PDB entry 7SZU | X-ray diffraction, 2.24 A resolution | chains R and H of the 3 polymer chains in the assembly

[Chain R]
Molecule: RNA aptamer
Sequence (67 nucleotides; numbered 1 to 67; the number before each row is that of its first residue):
     1 XGUACCUACC AAUCGUAGCG UGUCGACCAG CUGCGAAACA CGCAGCUGGC ACUGGCGCUG
    61 UAGGUAC
Modified residues: GTP (guanosine-5'-triphosphate) at position 1
Metal / ion sites: Mg2+ site 1 near A11 (its only coordinating residue here); Na+ near C24 (its only coordinating residue here); Mg2+ site 2: C52, U53
Residues lining bound ligands: J8F (4-[(Z)-1-cyano-2-[4-[2-hydroxyethyl(methyl)amino]phenyl]ethenyl]benzenecarbonitrile): C14, U21, G22, U23, U53, G54, G55
Reported in the primary citation:
  - binding site for J8F: C14, U21, G22, U23, U53, G54, G55
  - Mg2+ coordination: A11, C52, U53, G54
  - Mg2+ coordination through a water molecule: A12
  - Na+ coordination: C24, G25
  - conformationally variable residues: C24
  - contacts within the chain: C14/G54, C14/U21, U21/G55, G22/U23, U23/U53, G25/C52 (hydrogen bond), A26/C50, A51/C52 (hydrogen bond)

[Chain H]
Name: BL3-6 Fab heavy chain
Organism: Mus musculus
Notes: antibody fragment or engineered binder
Sequence (224 residues; row label = number of the first residue in the row):
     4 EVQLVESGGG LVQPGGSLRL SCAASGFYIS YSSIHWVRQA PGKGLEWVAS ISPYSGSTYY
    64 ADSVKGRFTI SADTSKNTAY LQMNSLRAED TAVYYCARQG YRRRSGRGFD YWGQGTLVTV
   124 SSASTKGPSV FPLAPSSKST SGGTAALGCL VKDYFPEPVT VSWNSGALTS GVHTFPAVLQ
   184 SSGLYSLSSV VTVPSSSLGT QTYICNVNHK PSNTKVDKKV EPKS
Disulfide bonds: Cys-25/Cys-99, Cys-152/Cys-208

[Interface between chain R and chain H]
Pairs across the interface (20; chain R residue first):
  C34(R) / Arg-105(H)  salt bridge to the phosphate
  C34(R) / Arg-106(H)  salt bridge to the phosphate
  G35(R) / Arg-105(H)  salt bridge to the phosphate
  G35(R) / Arg-106(H)  phosphate contact
  A36(R) / Tyr-34(H)  stacking on the base
  A36(R) / Tyr-57(H)  hydrogen bond to the sugar
  A36(R) / Tyr-104(H)  base contact
  A37(R) / Tyr-57(H)  stacking on the base
  A37(R) / Tyr-104(H)  phosphate contact
  A37(R) / Arg-105(H)  hydrogen bond to the phosphate
  A38(R) / His-38(H)  base contact
  A38(R) / Pro-56(H)  phosphate contact
  A38(R) / Gln-102(H)  hydrogen bond to the base
  A38(R) / Arg-110(H)  hydrogen bond to the sugar
  C39(R) / Pro-56(H)  base contact
  C39(R) / Ser-58(H)  hydrogen bond to the base
  C39(R) / Ser-60(H)  hydrogen bond to the base
  C39(R) / Tyr-62(H)  hydrogen bond to the sugar
  A40(R) / Tyr-57(H)  base contact
  A40(R) / Ser-58(H)  base contact
Interface residues without a listed pair, chain H (15 interface residues in all): Ser-36, Ser-55, Gly-103

[Overview]
7 residues of chain R and 15 residues of chain H are in contact; the contacts include 7 hydrogen bonds, 3 salt
bridges and 2 aromatic stacking contacts. Polar contacts include A38(R)/Gln-102(H), C39(R)/Ser-58(H) and
C39(R)/Ser-60(H). From the paper: a binding site for J8F at C14(R), U21(R) and G22(R) among others; Mg2+
coordination by A11(R), C52(R) and U53(R) among others.
Here chain R is RNA aptamer and chain H is BL3-6 Fab heavy chain (Mus musculus). Entry 7SZU (Crystal structure
of Pepper RNA aptamer in complex with HBC ligand and Fab BL3-6) was determined by X-ray diffraction, deposited
together with 7U0Y.
